8GOO - chains A and D of the 12 polymer chains in the assembly; structure by electron microscopy, 4.40 A resolution (low resolution: residue-level contacts below are approximate; hydrogen-bond / salt-bridge calls are withheld).

[Chain A]
Molecule: Beta-arrestin-2
From: Bos taurus
UniProtKB: P32120 (ARRB2_BOVIN); residue numbers follow UniProt; this construct covers 1-420
Amino-acid sequence (420 residues; each row starts with the number of its first residue):
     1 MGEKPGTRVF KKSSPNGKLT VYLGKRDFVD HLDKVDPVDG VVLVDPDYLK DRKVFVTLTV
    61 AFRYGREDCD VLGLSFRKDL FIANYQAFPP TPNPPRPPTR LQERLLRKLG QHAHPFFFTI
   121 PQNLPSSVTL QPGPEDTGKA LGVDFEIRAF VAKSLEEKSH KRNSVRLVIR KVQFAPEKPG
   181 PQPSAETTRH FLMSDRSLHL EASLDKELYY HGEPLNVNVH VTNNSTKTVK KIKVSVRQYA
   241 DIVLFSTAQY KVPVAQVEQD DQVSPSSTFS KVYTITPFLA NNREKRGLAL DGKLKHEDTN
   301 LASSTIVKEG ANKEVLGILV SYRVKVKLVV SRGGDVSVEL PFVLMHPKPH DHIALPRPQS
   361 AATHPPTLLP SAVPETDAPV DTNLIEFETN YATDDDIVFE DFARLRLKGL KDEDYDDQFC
Unresolved in the structure: 1-6, 351-420
Sequence notes: engineered mutation G17 (Cys in P32120), V60 (Cys in P32120), C69 (Leu in P32120), S126 (Cys in P32120), L141 (Cys in P32120), V151 (Cys in P32120), V243 (Cys in P32120), V252 (Cys in P32120), S270 (Cys in P32120), F278 (Leu in P32120), A280 (Ser in P32120)
Curated features (UniProtKB/Swiss-Prot):
  - motif: D396 to R406 ([DE]-X(1,2)-F-X-X-[FL]-X-X-X-R motif)
  - modified residue: Y48 (Phosphotyrosine), P176 (Hydroxyproline), P181 (Hydroxyproline), S360 (Phosphoserine), T393 (Phosphothreonine)
  - mutagenesis: K233 (K233Q: Abolishes phosphoinositide binding and ADRB2 internalization; when associated with Q-237 and Q-251), R237 (R237Q: Abolishes phosphoinositide binding and ADRB2 internalization; when associated with Q-233 and Q-251), K251 (K251Q: Abolishes phosphoinositide binding and ADRB2 internalization; when associated with Q-233 and Q-237), K285 to R286 (Lowers self-association; impairs interaction with ADRB2, MAPK1 and MAPK3; no effect on interaction with MAPK10), K295 (K295A: Impairs interaction with ADRB2, MAPK1 AND MAPK3; no effect on interaction with MAPK10), L384 to I385 (Greatly reduces interaction with clathrin; when associated with A-387), E386 (E386K: Abolishes interaction with clathrin; when associated with K-377), F387 (F387A: Greatly reduces interaction with clathrin; when associated with 384-A-A-385), E388 (E388K: Abolishes interaction with clathrin; when associated with K-375)
What the authors report for this chain:
  - conformationally variable residues (loop rearrangement): K295
  - mutagenesis - L278F/S280A: increased binding to Fab30

[Chain D]
Molecule: Fab30 Heavy Chain
From: Mus musculus
Amino-acid sequence (237 residues; row label = number of the first residue in the row):
     1 EISEVQLVES GGGLVQPGGS LRLSCAASGF NVYSSSIHWV RQAPGKGLEW VASISSYYGY
    61 TYYADSVKGR FTISADTSKN TAYLQMNSLR AEDTAVYYCA RSRQFWYSGL DYWGQGTLVT
   121 VSSASTKGPS VFPLAPSSKS TSGGTAALGC LVKDYFPEPV TVSWNSGALT SGVHTFPAVL
   181 QSSGLYSLSS VVTVPSSSLG TQTYICNVNH KPSNTKVDKK VEPKSCDKTH HHHHHHH
Unresolved in the structure: 1-4, 137-145, 198-205, 224-237
Disulfides: C25-C99, C150-C206

[Interface between chain A and chain D]
Contacting residue pairs (21; chain A residue first):
  H211(A) - S34(D)
  H211(A) - F105(D)
  G212(A) - N31(D)
  G212(A) - Y33(D)
  G212(A) - S34(D)
  E213(A) - N31(D)
  P214(A) - N31(D)
  T276(A) - Y33(D)
  P277(A) - Y57(D)
  F278(A) - Y57(D)
  A280(A) - Y57(D)
  R283(A) - Y58(D)
  R283(A) - Y60(D)
  D298(A) - Y58(D)
  T299(A) - Y58(D)
  N300(A) - Y57(D)
  N300(A) - Y58(D)
  N300(A) - F105(D)
  L301(A) - Y57(D)
  H346(A) - F105(D)
  H346(A) - W106(D)
Also at the interface, not in a pair above, chain A (15 interface residues in all): L279
Also at the interface, not in a pair above, chain D (10 interface residues in all): S56, G59

[Overview]
The interface between chain A and chain D involves 15 residues on one side and 10 on the other. Curated
annotation (UniProt) lists 11 mutagenesis sites on chain A. The paper reports that L278F/S280A of chain A
increase binding to Fab30; conformational variability at K295(A).
Here chain A is Beta-arrestin-2 (Bos taurus) and chain D is Fab30 Heavy Chain (Mus musculus). Entry 8GOO
(Structure of beta-arrestin2 in complex with a phosphopeptide corresponding to the human C5a anaphylatoxin
chemotactic receptor ...) was determined by electron microscopy, deposited together with 8GO8, 8GOC, 8GP3,
8I0N, 8I0Q, 8I0Z and 8I10.
